Entry 3RRT (X-ray diffraction, 3.20 A resolution); this record covers chains A and D of the 6 polymer chains in the assembly.

Chain A:
Name: Fusion glycoprotein F0
Source organism: Human respiratory syncytial virus
UniProtKB: Q84850 (Q84850_HRSV); residue numbers follow UniProt; this construct covers 26-109
Chain sequence (84 residues; each row starts with the number of its first residue):
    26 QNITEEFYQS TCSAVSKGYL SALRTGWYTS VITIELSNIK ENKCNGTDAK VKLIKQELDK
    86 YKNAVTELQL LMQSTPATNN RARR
Disordered / not traced: 98-109

Chain D:
Name: Fusion glycoprotein F0
Source organism: Human respiratory syncytial virus
UniProtKB: Q84850 (Q84850_HRSV); residue numbers follow UniProt; this construct covers 147-513
Chain sequence (374 residues; each row starts with the number of its first residue):
   147 AIASGVAVSK VLHLEGEVNK IKSALLSTNK AVVSLSNGVS VLTSKVLDLK NYIDKQLLPI
   207 VNKQSCSISN IETVIEFQQK NNRLLEITRE FSVNAGVTTP VSTYMLTNSE LLSLINDMPI
   267 TNDQKKLMSN NVQIVRQQSY SIMSIIKEEV LAYVVQLPLY GVIDTPCWKL HTSPLCTTNT
   327 KEGSNICLTR TDRGWYCDNA GSVSFFPQAE TCKVQSNRVF CDTMNSLTLP SEVNLCNVDI
   387 FNPKYDCKIM TSKTDVSSSV ITSLGAIVSC YGKTKCTASN KNRGIIKTFS NGCDYVSNKG
   447 VDTVSVGNTL YYVNKQEGKS LYVKGEPIIN FYDPLVFPSD EFDASISQVN EKINQSLAFI
   507 RKSDELLGLE VLFQ
Disordered / not traced: 147-148, 323-331, 518-520
Disulfides: Cys313-Cys343, Cys322-Cys333, Cys358-Cys367, Cys382-Cys393, Cys416-Cys422
Construct notes: expression tag (514-520)

How chain A and chain D interact:
Residue-residue contacts (53; chain A residue first):
  Thr50(A) - Ile407(D)
  Thr50(A) - Leu456(D)  hydrogen bond (side chain-backbone)
  Thr50(A) - Tyr457(D)
  Thr50(A) - Tyr458(D)  hydrogen bond (backbone-backbone)
  Gly51(A) - Tyr458(D)
  Trp52(A) - Lys461(D)
  Trp52(A) - Gln462(D)  hydrogen bond (backbone-backbone)
  Tyr53(A) - Gln462(D)
  Tyr53(A) - Gly464(D)
  Tyr53(A) - Lys465(D)  hydrogen bond (side chain-backbone)
  Thr54(A) - Gln462(D)  hydrogen bond (backbone-backbone)
  Thr54(A) - Glu463(D)
  Thr54(A) - Gly464(D)  hydrogen bond (backbone-backbone)
  Ser55(A) - Lys465(D)  hydrogen bond (side chain-backbone)
  Val56(A) - Ser466(D)
  Val56(A) - Leu467(D)  hydrogen bond (backbone-backbone)
  Ile57(A) - Leu467(D)
  Thr58(A) - Leu467(D)  hydrogen bond (backbone-backbone)
  Thr58(A) - Tyr468(D)
  Thr58(A) - Val469(D)  hydrogen bond (backbone-backbone)
  Ile59(A) - Val469(D)
  Glu60(A) - Tyr468(D)  hydrogen bond
  Glu60(A) - Val469(D)  hydrogen bond (backbone-backbone)
  Glu60(A) - Lys470(D)
  Glu60(A) - Gly471(D)  hydrogen bond (side chain-backbone)
  Ser62(A) - Gly471(D)
  Ser62(A) - Glu472(D)  hydrogen bond (side chain-backbone)
  Ser62(A) - Ile474(D)
  Asn63(A) - Pro473(D)
  Asn63(A) - Ile474(D)  hydrogen bond (backbone-backbone)
  Ile64(A) - Ile474(D)  hydrophobic
  Lys65(A) - Ile475(D)
  Lys65(A) - Asn476(D)  hydrogen bond (backbone-side chain)
  Asn67(A) - Asn476(D)
  Val76(A) - Glu222(D)
  Leu78(A) - Ile221(D)  hydrophobic
  Leu78(A) - Glu222(D)
  Leu78(A) - Gln225(D)  hydrogen bond (backbone-side chain)
  Gln81(A) - Glu222(D)
  Gln81(A) - Gln225(D)
  Gln81(A) - Lys226(D)
  Glu82(A) - Gln225(D)  hydrogen bond
  Lys85(A) - Gln224(D)
  Lys85(A) - Asn228(D)
  Glu92(A) - Thr249(D)
  Glu92(A) - Thr253(D)
  Glu92(A) - Asn254(D)  hydrogen bond (side chain-backbone)
  Leu93(A) - Thr249(D)
  Leu95(A) - Asn254(D)
  Leu95(A) - Val278(D)
  Leu96(A) - Thr249(D)
  Leu96(A) - Val278(D)  hydrophobic
  Leu96(A) - Gln279(D)
Also at the interface, not in a pair above, chain A (30 interface residues in all): Glu66, Cys69, Thr72, Asp73, Lys75
Also at the interface, not in a pair above, chain D (36 interface residues in all): Ile214, Glu218, Arg282, Asn460, Tyr478

Summary:
30 residues of chain A and 36 residues of chain D are in contact; the contacts include 19 hydrogen bonds.
Polar contacts include Thr50(A)-Leu456(D), Tyr53(A)-Lys465(D) and Ser55(A)-Lys465(D).
Here chain A is Fusion glycoprotein F0 and chain D is Fusion glycoprotein F0, both from Human respiratory
syncytial virus. Entry 3RRT (Structure of the RSV F protein in the post-fusion conformation) was determined by
X-ray diffraction (same publication as 3RRR).
